PDB entry 8XB6 | electron microscopy, 3.70 A resolution | chains L and V of the 22 polymer chains in the assembly

Chain L:
Molecule: Portal protein
Source organism: Acinetobacter phage SH-Ab 15497
UniProtKB: A0A2H5BHC5 (A0A2H5BHC5_BPSHA); residues 1-506 here = UniProt positions 1-506
Sequence (506 residues; row label = number of the first residue in the row):
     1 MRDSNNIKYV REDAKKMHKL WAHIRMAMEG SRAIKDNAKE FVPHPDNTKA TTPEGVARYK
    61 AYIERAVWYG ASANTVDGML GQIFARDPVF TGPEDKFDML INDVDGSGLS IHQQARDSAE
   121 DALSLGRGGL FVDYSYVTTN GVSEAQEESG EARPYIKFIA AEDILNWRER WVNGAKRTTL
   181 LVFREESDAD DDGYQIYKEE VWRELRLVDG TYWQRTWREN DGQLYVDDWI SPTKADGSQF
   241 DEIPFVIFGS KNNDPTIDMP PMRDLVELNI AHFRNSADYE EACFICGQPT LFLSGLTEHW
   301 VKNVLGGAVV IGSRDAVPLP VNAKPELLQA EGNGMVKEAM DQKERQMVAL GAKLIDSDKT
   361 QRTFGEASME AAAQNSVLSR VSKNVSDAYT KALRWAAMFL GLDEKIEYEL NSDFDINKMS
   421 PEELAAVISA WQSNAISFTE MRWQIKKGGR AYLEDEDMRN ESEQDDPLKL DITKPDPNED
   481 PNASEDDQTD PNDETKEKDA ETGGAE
Disordered / not traced: 1-2, 136-151, 469-506

Chain V:
Molecule: Major capsid protein
Source organism: Acinetobacter phage SH-Ab 15497
UniProtKB: A0A2H5BHF7 (A0A2H5BHF7_BPSHA); residue numbers follow UniProt; this construct covers 1-321
Sequence (321 residues; row label = number of the first residue in the row):
     1 MALSDLQVFN DWAYKTMSEV LDQQVELFNG ATRGAIILRS AGNTGDLSEA AFWAKIQGLV
    61 RPRDPYSNAD VAAKDLRQLV DNTIKVASGT PPINIPPSML RWIQKNPQEA GAVIGQQLAG
   121 DTMQDMLNNG LAAGKAAFTA GGAVHDISAA GTGLMTQRAF NAAQRIFGDR STDIQVWVSH
   181 SSPLFDLYDN ALANAEQLYV FGTVNVRADA FGRPIIITDS PALVSGAAET LRHSTLGLTT
   241 GAILIEQNQD FDSTVVDGTG KQNITRQYQA EWSYNLGVNG YAYDIATGGK APNPTALATA
   301 ANWDKISTSI KDTGGVVLVT K
Disordered / not traced: 1

Chain L / chain V interface:
Contacting residue pairs (37):
  Ser-4(L) / Val-20(V)
  Ser-4(L) / Gln-116(V)
  Asn-6(L) / Ala-119(V)
  Lys-8(L) / Glu-26(V)  salt bridge
  Tyr-9(L) / Gly-115(V)
  Tyr-9(L) / Ala-119(V)  hydrophobic
  Glu-12(L) / Ser-253(V)  hydrogen bond
  Glu-12(L) / Tyr-268(V)  hydrogen bond
  Lys-15(L) / Phe-251(V)
  Lys-16(L) / Ser-253(V)
  His-18(L) / Gln-249(V)
  Lys-19(L) / Gln-249(V)
  Lys-19(L) / Asp-250(V)
  Asp-36(L) / Thr-44(V)  hydrogen bond (backbone-side chain)
  Asn-37(L) / Thr-44(V)  hydrogen bond
  Lys-39(L) / Thr-44(V)
  Gln-195(L) / Thr-240(V)
  Tyr-197(L) / Arg-33(V)
  Tyr-197(L) / Gln-175(V)  hydrogen bond
  Tyr-197(L) / Thr-240(V)  hydrogen bond
  Lys-198(L) / Asn-29(V)
  Lys-198(L) / Gly-30(V)
  Glu-200(L) / Asn-29(V)  hydrogen bond
  Glu-219(L) / Phe-28(V)
  Glu-219(L) / Asn-29(V)
  Glu-219(L) / Gly-30(V)
  Glu-219(L) / Ala-31(V)
  Asn-220(L) / Ala-31(V)
  Asp-221(L) / Ala-31(V)  hydrogen bond (backbone-backbone)
  Asp-221(L) / Arg-33(V)  salt bridge
  Asp-221(L) / Pro-214(V)
  Asp-221(L) / Ile-216(V)
  Gly-222(L) / Gln-24(V)
  Gly-222(L) / Glu-26(V)
  Gly-222(L) / Leu-27(V)
  Gly-222(L) / Ala-31(V)  hydrogen bond (backbone-backbone)
  Gly-222(L) / Ile-216(V)
Other interface residues (no listed pair), chain L (24 interface residues in all): Asn-5, Glu-199, Gln-223, Leu-224
Other interface residues (no listed pair), chain V (25 interface residues in all): Gly-120, Arg-207, Asp-252

In short:
Chain L and chain V form an interface of 24 and 25 residues respectively, with 9 hydrogen bonds and 2 salt
bridges. Among the polar pairs are Lys-8(L)/Glu-26(V), Asp-221(L)/Arg-33(V) and Glu-12(L)/Ser-253(V).
Here chain L is Portal protein and chain V is Major capsid protein, both from Acinetobacter phage SH-Ab 15497.
Entry 8XB6 (Portal-vertex of SH-Ab15497 in C1 symmetry) was determined by electron microscopy.
